7PPC - chains B and J of the 6 polymer chains in the assembly; structure by X-ray diffraction, 3.60 A resolution.

# Chain B
Molecule: Bone morphogenetic protein 10
Organism: Homo sapiens
UniProt: O95393 (BMP10_HUMAN); residue numbers follow UniProt; this construct covers 317-424
Amino-acid sequence (108 residues; row label = number of the first residue in the row):
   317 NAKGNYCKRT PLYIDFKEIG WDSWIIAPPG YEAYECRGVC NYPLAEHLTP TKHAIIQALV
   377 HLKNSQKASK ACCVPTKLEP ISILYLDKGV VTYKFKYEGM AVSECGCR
Not modelled in the structure: 317-320
Cystine bridges: C323-C389, C352-C421, C356-C423
Reported in the primary citation:
  - specificity-determining residues: F411 (citing earlier work)

# Chain J
Molecule: Bone morphogenetic protein receptor type-2
Organism: Homo sapiens
Notes: EC 2.7.11.30
UniProt: Q13873 (BMPR2_HUMAN); numbering as in UniProt (aligned over 27-150)
Amino-acid sequence (124 residues; row label = number of the first residue in the row):
    27 SQNQERLCAF KDPYQQDLGI GESRISHENG TILCSKGSTC YGLWEKSKGD INLVKQGCWS
    87 HIGDPQECHY EECVVTTTPP SIQNGTYRFC CCSTDLCNVN FTENFPPPDT TPLSPPHSFN
   147 RDET
Not modelled in the structure: 27-32, 40-52, 73-76, 128-150
Cystine bridges: C34-C66, C60-C84, C94-C117, C99-C116, C118-C123
Swiss-Prot annotation at these positions:
  - glycosylation (N-linked (GlcNAc...) asparagine): N55, N110, N126
  - natural variant: C60 (C60Y: In PPH1), S64 (S64R: In PPH1; uncertain significance), Y67 (Y67C: In PPH1), I77 (I77L: In PPH1; uncertain significance), Q82 (Q82H: In PPH1), C84 (C84F: In PPH1), H87 (H87Y: In PPH1; uncertain significance), Q92 (Q92L: In PPH1; uncertain significance), Q109 (Q109H: In PPH1; uncertain significance), C117 (C117Y: In PPH1), C118 (C118W: In PPH1), C123 (C123R: In PPH1; C123S: In PPH1), 1 further natural variant entry in UniProt
Reported in the primary citation:
  - disease-associated variants - Y67C, G68D, G83E: abolished binding to Bone morphogenetic protein 10 (chain B)
  - disease-associated variants - S107P (4-fold): increased binding to Bone morphogenetic protein 10 (chain B)
  - disease-associated variants - Q92H, E98K, N126S: unchanged binding to Bone morphogenetic protein 10 (chain B)
  - mutagenesis - G89E, G89W: decreased signaling
  - disease-associated variants - E98K, S107P: unchanged signaling
  - disease-associated variants - N126S: abolished signaling
  - post-translational modification sites: N126 (proposed by the authors, not directly observed)

# Chain B / chain J interface
Contacting residue pairs (38):
  D338(B) with I108(J)
  S339(B) with I108(J)
  I342(B) with L69(J), hydrophobic; P106(J); I108(J), hydrophobic; Y113(J), hydrophobic
  A343(B) with W85(J); F115(J), hydrophobic
  P344(B) with W85(J)
  P345(B) with T103(J)
  Y347(B) with G89(J)
  E348(B) with G89(J), hydrogen bond (backbone-backbone); D90(J)
  E395(B) with I88(J)
  P396(B) with I88(J)
  I397(B) with I88(J); G89(J)
  S398(B) with W85(J); S86(J)
  I399(B) with W85(J)
  L400(B) with Y67(J), hydrophobic; L69(J), hydrophobic; W85(J), hydrophobic; F115(J), hydrophobic
  L402(B) with I108(J), hydrophobic; Y113(J)
  V407(B) with L69(J), hydrophobic; V80(J), hydrophobic; K81(J), hydrogen bond (backbone-side chain); Y113(J)
  T408(B) with K81(J)
  Y409(B) with D38(J); Y67(J); K81(J); C84(J), hydrogen bond (side chain-backbone)
  F411(B) with S64(J); C84(J), hydrophobic; S86(J)
Interface residues without a listed pair, chain B (20 interface residues in all): Y350
Interface residues without a listed pair, chain J (19 interface residues in all): Q92, S107
From the paper, about this interface:
  - hot spots on chain J (mutagenesis) - G89A (2-fold), G89E (100-fold), G89W (100-fold): decreased binding to Bone morphogenetic protein 10 (chain B)

# Summary
20 residues of chain B face 19 of chain J across their interface; the contacts include 3 hydrogen bonds. Polar
pairs include V407(B)-K81(J), Y409(B)-C84(J) and E348(B)-G89(J). From the paper: Y67C, G68D and G83E of chain
J abolish binding to Bone morphogenetic protein 10 (chain B); the specificity determinant F411(B); 10
substitutions were tested in all.
Here chain B is Bone morphogenetic protein 10 and chain J is Bone morphogenetic protein receptor type-2, both
from Homo sapiens. Entry 7PPC (Ternary signalling complex of BMP10 bound to ALK1 and BMPRII) was determined by
X-ray diffraction together with 7POI, 7POJ, 7PPA and 7PPB from the same study.
